Entry 4QAH (X-ray diffraction, 2.40 A resolution); this record covers chain A.

[Chain A]
Name: Tyrosine-protein phosphatase non-receptor type 1
From: Homo sapiens
Notes: EC 3.1.3.48
Reference sequence: P18031 (PTN1_HUMAN); residues 1-299 here = UniProt positions 1-299
Chain sequence (299 residues; each row starts with the number of its first residue):
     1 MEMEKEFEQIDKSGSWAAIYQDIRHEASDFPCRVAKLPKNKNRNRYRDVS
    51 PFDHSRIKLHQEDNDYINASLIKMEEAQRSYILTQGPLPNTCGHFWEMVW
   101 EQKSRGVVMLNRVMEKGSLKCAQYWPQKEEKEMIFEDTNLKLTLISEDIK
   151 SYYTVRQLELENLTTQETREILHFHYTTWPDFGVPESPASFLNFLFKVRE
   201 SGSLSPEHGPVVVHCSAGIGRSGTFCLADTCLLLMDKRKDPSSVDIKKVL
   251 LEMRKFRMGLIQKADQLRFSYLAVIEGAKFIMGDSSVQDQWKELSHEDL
Differences from the reference sequence: engineered mutation Lys263 (Thr in P18031)
Curated features (UniProtKB/Swiss-Prot):
  - active site: Cys215 (Phosphocysteine intermediate)
  - binding site (substrate): Asp181, Cys215 to Arg221, Gln262
  - modified residue: Met1 (N-acetylmethionine), Tyr20 (Phosphotyrosine), Ser50 (Phosphoserine), Tyr66 (Phosphotyrosine), Cys215 (Cysteine persulfide), Ser242 (Phosphoserine), Ser243 (Phosphoserine)
  - cross-link: Cys215 to Ser216 (N,N-(cysteine-1,S-diyl)serine (Cys-Ser))
  - mutagenesis: Ser50 (S50A/D: No phosphorylation), Asp181 (D181A: Substrate-trapping mutant), Cys215 (C215S: Catalytically inactive mutant; abolishes sulfhydration)

[Summary]
UniProt lists active-site residue Cys215, 9 substrate-binding residues and 3 mutagenesis sites.
Chain A is Tyrosine-protein phosphatase non-receptor type 1 (Homo sapiens); the structure, The second sphere
residue T263 is important for function and activity of PTP1B through modulating WPD ..., was determined by
X-ray diffraction (same publication as 4QAP, 4QBW and 4QBE).
